PDB entry 6XES | X-ray diffraction, 2.32 A resolution | chains A and B of the 5 polymer chains in the assembly

Chain A:
Molecule: Tubulin alpha-1B chain
Organism: Sus scrofa
UniProt: Q2XVP4 (TBA1B_PIG); residues 1-438 here = UniProt positions 1-438
Chain sequence (438 residues; row label = number of the first residue in the row):
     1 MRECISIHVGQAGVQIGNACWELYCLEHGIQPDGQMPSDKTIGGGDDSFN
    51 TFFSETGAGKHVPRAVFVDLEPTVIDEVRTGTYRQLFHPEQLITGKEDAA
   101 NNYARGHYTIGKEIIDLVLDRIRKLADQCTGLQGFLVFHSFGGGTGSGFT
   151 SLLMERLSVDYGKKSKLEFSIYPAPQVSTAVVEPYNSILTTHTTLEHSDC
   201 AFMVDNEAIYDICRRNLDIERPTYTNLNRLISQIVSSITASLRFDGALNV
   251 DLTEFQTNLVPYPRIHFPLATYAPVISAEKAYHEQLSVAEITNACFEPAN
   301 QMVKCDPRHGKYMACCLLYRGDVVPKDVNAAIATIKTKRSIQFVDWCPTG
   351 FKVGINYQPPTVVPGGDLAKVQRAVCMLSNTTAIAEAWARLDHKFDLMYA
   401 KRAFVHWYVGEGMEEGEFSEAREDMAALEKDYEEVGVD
Disordered / not traced: 38-45, 281-282, 438
Ligand contacts:
  - GTP (guanosine-5'-triphosphate): Gly10, Gln11, Ala12, Gln15, Ile16, Asp69, Asp98, Ala99, Ala100, Asn101, Ser140, Gly142, Gly143, Gly144, Thr145, Gly146, Ile171, Pro173, Val177, Ser178, Glu183, Asn206, Tyr224, Leu227, Asn228, Ile231
  - TU3 ([6-(3-hydroxy-4-methylphenyl)pyrazin-2-yl](3,4,5-trimethoxyphenyl)methanone): Asn101, Thr179, Ala180, Val181
Reported in the primary citation:
  - binding site for TU3: Asn101, Thr179, Ala180, Val181

Chain B:
Molecule: Tubulin beta chain
Organism: Sus scrofa
UniProt: A0A287AGU7 (A0A287AGU7_PIG); residues 1-433 here = UniProt positions 1-433
Chain sequence (433 residues; row label = number of the first residue in the row):
     1 MREIVHIQAGQCGNQIGAKFWEVISDEHGIDPTGSYHGDSDLQLERINVY
    51 YNEATGNKYVPRAILVDLEPGTMDSVRSGPFGQIFRPDNFVFGQSGAGNN
   101 WAKGHYTEGAELVDSVLDVVRKESESCDCLQGFQLTHSLGGGTGSGMGTL
   151 LISKIREEYPDRIMNTFSVMPSPKVSDTVVEPYNATLSVHQLVENTDETY
   201 CIDNEALYDICFRTLKLTTPTYGDLNHLVSATMSGVTTCLRFPGQLNADL
   251 RKLAVNMVPFPRLHFFMPGFAPLTSRGSQQYRALTVPELTQQMFDSKNMM
   301 AACDPRHGRYLTVAAIFRGRMSMKEVDEQMLNVQNKNSSYFVEWIPNNVK
   351 TAVCDIPPRGLKMSATFIGNSTAIQELFKRISEQFTAMFRRKAFLHWYTG
   401 EGMDEMEFTEAESNMNDLVSEYQQYQDATADEQ
Disordered / not traced: 279-283, 431-433
Ligand contacts:
  - GDP (guanosine-5'-diphosphate): Gly10, Gln11, Cys12, Gln15, Ile16, Asp67, Ser138, Gly140, Gly141, Gly142, Thr143, Gly144, Ser145, Val169, Pro171, Val175, Asp177, Glu181, Asn204, Leu207, Tyr222, Leu225, Asn226
  - TU3 ([6-(3-hydroxy-4-methylphenyl)pyrazin-2-yl](3,4,5-trimethoxyphenyl)methanone): Tyr200, Val236, Cys239, Leu240, Leu246, Ala248, Asp249, Lys252, Leu253, Asn256, Met257, Thr312, Val313, Ala314, Ala315, Ile316, Asn347, Asn348, Val349, Lys350, Ala352, Ile368
Reported in the primary citation:
  - binding site for TU3: Gly235, Cys239, Leu240, Leu246, Ala248, Asp249, Lys252, Leu253, Asn256, Met257, Ala314, Ile316, Asn347, Lys350, Ala352, Ile368

How chain A and chain B interact:
Residue-residue contacts - 56 pairs, chain A then chain B:
  Gln11(A) with Asn247(B)
  Lys96(A) with Met1(B); Asp128(B); Cys129(B)
  Glu97(A) with Met1(B); Arg162(B), salt bridge; Arg251(B), salt bridge
  Asp98(A) with Lys252(B), salt bridge
  Ala100(A) with Arg251(B); Lys252(B); Val255(B)
  Asn101(A) with Lys252(B); Asn256(B), hydrogen bond
  Arg105(A) with Arg251(B)
  Pro175(A) with Asn347(B)
  Ser178(A) with Lys350(B)
  Thr179(A) with Lys350(B)
  Ala180(A) with Asn256(B)
  Val181(A) with Asn256(B), hydrogen bond (backbone-side chain); Ile345(B), hydrophobic; Pro346(B); Asn347(B)
  Val182(A) with Asn256(B)
  Glu220(A) with Lys324(B)
  Arg221(A) with Met323(B), hydrogen bond; Lys324(B); Asp327(B), salt bridge
  Tyr224(A) with Gln245(B)
  Lys394(A) with Pro346(B); Asn347(B), hydrogen bond
  Leu397(A) with Glu343(B); Trp344(B); Pro346(B), hydrophobic; Ala430(B), hydrophobic
  Met398(A) with Trp344(B), hydrogen bond (backbone-backbone); Pro346(B)
  Lys401(A) with Phe260(B); Trp344(B); Ala428(B); Thr429(B), hydrogen bond (side chain-backbone)
  Arg402(A) with Phe260(B)
  Ala403(A) with Pro259(B); Phe260(B), hydrophobic
  Phe404(A) with Val255(B); Asn256(B); Val258(B); Pro259(B), hydrogen bond (backbone-backbone); Thr312(B); Ile345(B), hydrophobic
  His406(A) with Val258(B), hydrogen bond (side chain-backbone); Pro259(B), hydrogen bond (side chain-backbone); Phe260(B); Pro261(B)
  Trp407(A) with Ala254(B), hydrogen bond (side chain-backbone); Val255(B); Val258(B), hydrogen bond (side chain-backbone)
Interface residues without a listed pair, chain A (28 interface residues in all): Glu71, Val177, Thr223
Interface residues without a listed pair, chain B (31 interface residues in all): Asp249, Met257, Asn348

Summary:
The interface between chain A and chain B involves 28 residues on one side and 31 on the other, with 11
hydrogen bonds and 4 salt bridges. Polar contacts include Glu97(A)-Arg162(B), Glu97(A)-Arg251(B) and
Asp98(A)-Lys252(B). From the paper: a binding site for TU3 at Asn101(A), Thr179(A) and Gly235(B) among others.
Chain A is Tubulin alpha-1B chain and chain B is Tubulin beta chain, both from Sus scrofa; the structure,
Tubulin-RB3_SLD in complex with compound 40a, was determined by X-ray diffraction, deposited together with
6XER and 6XET.
